Entry 9ICH (X-ray diffraction, 2.90 A resolution); this record covers chains P and A of the 3 polymer chains in the assembly.

# Chain P
Molecule: 7-nt DNA strand
Sequence (7 nucleotides; row label = number of the first residue in the row):
     1 TCTAATG
Bound ions: Na+: DT6 (shared with Thr101(A), Val103(A), Ile106(A) of chain A)

# Chain A
Protein: Protein (DNA polymerase beta (e.c.2.7.7.7))
Organism: Homo sapiens
UniProt: P06746 (DPOB_HUMAN); residues 2-335 here correspond to UniProt positions 1-334 (UniProt number = residue number - 1)
Chain sequence (335 residues; row label = number of the first residue in the row):
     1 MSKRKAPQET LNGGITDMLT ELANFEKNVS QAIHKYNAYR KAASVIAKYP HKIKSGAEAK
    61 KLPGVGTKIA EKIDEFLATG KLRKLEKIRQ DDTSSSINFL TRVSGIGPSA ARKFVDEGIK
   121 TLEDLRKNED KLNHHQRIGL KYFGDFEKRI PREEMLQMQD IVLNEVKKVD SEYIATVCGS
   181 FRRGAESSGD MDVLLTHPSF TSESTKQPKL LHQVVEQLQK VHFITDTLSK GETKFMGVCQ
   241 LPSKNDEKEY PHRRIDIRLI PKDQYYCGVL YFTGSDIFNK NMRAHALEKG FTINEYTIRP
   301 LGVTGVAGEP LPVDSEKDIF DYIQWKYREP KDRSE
Unresolved in the structure: 1-8
Swiss-Prot annotation at these positions:
  - binding site (K(+)): Lys61
  - binding site (Na(+)): Lys61
Bound ions: Zn2+ site 1: His51, His134; Na+ site 1 near Leu62 (its only coordinating residue here); Na+ site 2: Thr101, Val103, Ile106 (shared with DT6(P) of chain P); Zn2+ site 2: Asp190 (together with 2'-deoxyguanosine-5'-triphosphate)
Ligand contacts: 2'-deoxyguanosine-5'-triphosphate: Arg149, Gly179, Ser180, Arg183, Ser188, Gly189, Asp190, Asp192

# Interface between chain P and chain A
Contacting residue pairs (13):
  DA4(P) - Ser109(A)  sugar contact
  DA5(P) - Gly105(A)  phosphate contact
  DA5(P) - Gly107(A)  hydrogen bond to the phosphate
  DA5(P) - Pro108(A)  phosphate contact
  DA5(P) - Ser109(A)  hydrogen bond to the phosphate
  DA5(P) - Ala110(A)  hydrogen bond to the phosphate
  DT6(P) - Val103(A)  phosphate contact
  DT6(P) - Ser104(A)  phosphate contact
  DT6(P) - Gly105(A)  hydrogen bond to the phosphate
  DT6(P) - Ile106(A)  hydrogen bond to the phosphate
  DT6(P) - Lys234(A)  base contact
  DG7(P) - Ser104(A)  phosphate contact
  DG7(P) - Arg254(A)  salt bridge to the phosphate
Also at the interface, not in a pair above, chain A (16 interface residues in all): Thr101, His135, Asp190, Asp192, Met236, Asp256

# Overview
Chain P and chain A form an interface of 4 and 16 residues respectively; the contacts include 5 hydrogen bonds
and 1 salt bridge. Polar pairs include DA5(P)-Gly107(A), DA5(P)-Ser109(A) and DA5(P)-Ala110(A). Ligands of
chain A: 2'-deoxyguanosine-5'-triphosphate.
Chain P is a 7-nt DNA strand and chain A is Protein (DNA polymerase beta (e.c.2.7.7.7)) (Homo sapiens); the
structure, DNA polymerase beta (pol B) (e.c.2.7.7.7) complexed with seven base pairs of DNA; soaked in the
..., was determined by X-ray diffraction (same publication as 1ZQA, 1ZQB, 1ZQC, 1ZQD, 1ZQE, 1ZQG and 28
further entries).
